Entry 6MPF (X-ray diffraction, 3.33 A resolution); this record covers chains A and D of the 23 polymer chains in the assembly.

== Chain A ==
Molecule: 16S rRNA
Source organism: Thermus thermophilus HB8 (strain HB8 / ATCC 27634 / DSM 579)
Sequence (1508 nucleotides; row label = number of the first residue in the row; note: 4 numbers in that range are skipped by the numbering (no residue carries them; nothing is unmodelled there)):
     5 UGGAGAGUUU GAUCCUGGCU CAGGGUGAAC GCUGGCGGCG UGCCUAAGAC AUGCAAGUCG
    65 UGCGGGCCGC GGGGUUUUAC UCCGUGGUCA GCGGCGGACG GGUGAGUAAC GCGUGGGUGA
   125 CCUACCCGGA AGAGGGGGAC AACCCGGGGA AACUCGGGCU AAUCCCCCAU GUGGACCCGC
   185 CCCUUGGGGU GUGUCCAAAG GGCUUUGCCC GCUUCCGGAU GGGCCCGCGU CCCAUCAGCU
   245 AGUUGGUGGG GUAAUGGCCC ACCAAGGCGA CGACGGGUAG CCGGUCUGAG AGGAUGGCCG
   305 GCCACAGGGG CACUGAGACA CGGGCCCCAC UCCUACGGGA GGCAGCAGUU AGGAAUCUUC
   365 CGCAAUGGGC GCAAGCCUGA CGGAGCGACG CCGCUUGGAG GAAGAAGCCC UUCGGGGUGU
   425 AAACUCCUGA ACCCGGGACG AAACCCCCGA CGAGGGGACU GACGGUACCG GGGUAAUAGC
   485 GCCGGCCAAC UCCGUGCCAG CAGCCGCGGU AAUACGGAGG GCGCGAGCGU UACCCGGAUU
   545 CACUGGGCGU AAAGGGCGUG UAGGCGGCCU GGGGCGUCCC AUGUGAAAGA CCACGGCUCA
   605 ACCGUGGGGG AGCGUGGGAU ACGCUCAGGC UAGACGGUGG GAGAGGGUGG UGGAAUUCCC
   665 GGAGUAGCGG UGAAAUGCGC AGAUACCGGG AGGAACGCCG AUGGCGAAGG CAGCCACCUG
   725 GUCCACCCGU GACGCUGAGG CGCGAAAGCG UGGGGAGCAA ACCGGAUUAG AUACCCGGGU
   785 AGUCCACGCC CUAAACGAUG CGCGCUAGGU CUCUGGGUCU CCUGGGGGCC GAAGCUAACG
   845 CGUUAAGCGC GCCGCCUGGG GAGUACGGCC GCAAGGCUGA AACUCAAAGG AAUUGACGGG
   905 GGCCCGCACA AGCGGUGGAG CAUGUGGUUU AAUUCGAAGC AACGCGAAGA ACCUUACCAG
   965 GCCUUGACAU GCUAGGGAAC CCGGGUGAAA GCCUGGGGUG CCCCGCGAGG GGAGCCCUAG
  1025 CACAGGUGCU GCAUGGCCGU CGUCAGCUCG UGCCGUGAGG UGUUGGGUUA AGUCCCGCAA
  1085 CGAGCGCAAC CCCCGCCGUU AGUUGCCAGC GGUUCGGCCG GGCACUCUAA CGGGACUGCC
  1145 CGCGAAAGCG GGAGGAAGGA GGGGACGACG UCUGGUCAGC AUGGCCCUUA CGGCCUGGGC
  1205 GACACACGUG CUACAAUGCC CACUACAAAG CGAUGCCACC CGGCAACGGG GAGCUAAUCG
  1265 CAAAAAGGUG GGCCCAGUUC GGAUUGGGGU CUGCAACCCG ACCCCAUGAA GCCGGAAUCG
  1325 CUAGUAAUCG CGGAUCAGCC AUGCCGCGGU GAAUACGUUC CCGGGCCUUG UACACACCGC
  1385 CCGUCACGCC AUGGGAGCGG GCUCUACCCG AAGUCGCCGG GAGCCUACGG GCAGGCGCCG
  1445 AGGGUAGGGC CCGUGACUGG GGCGAAGUCG UAACAAGGUA GCUGUACCGG AAGGUGCGGC
  1505 UGGAUCA
  1516 C
Bound ions: Mg2+ site 1 near G21 (its only coordinating residue here); Mg2+ site 2 near A53 (its only coordinating residue here); Mg2+ site 3: U62, G98; Mg2+ site 4: G69, G70; Mg2+ site 5: A109, G110, G284; Mg2+ site 6: G117, U118, G231; Mg2+ site 7 near C169 (its only coordinating residue here); Mg2+ site 8 near A201 (its only coordinating residue here); Mg2+ site 9: G294, G541; Mg2+ site 10 near A310 (its only coordinating residue here); Mg2+ site 11 near G319 (its only coordinating residue here); Mg2+ site 12 near C323 (its only coordinating residue here); 48 more Mg2+ sites not listed
Small-molecule neighbours: paromomycin (PAR): G1387, U1388, C1389, A1390, C1391, G1466, C1467, G1468, A1469, A1470, G1471, U1472, C1473

== Chain D ==
Protein: 30S ribosomal protein S4
Source organism: Thermus thermophilus (strain HB8 / ATCC 27634 / DSM 579)
Reference sequence: P80373 (RS4_THET8); residue numbers follow UniProt; this construct covers 2-209
Chain sequence (208 residues; numbered 2 to 209; the number before each row is that of its first residue):
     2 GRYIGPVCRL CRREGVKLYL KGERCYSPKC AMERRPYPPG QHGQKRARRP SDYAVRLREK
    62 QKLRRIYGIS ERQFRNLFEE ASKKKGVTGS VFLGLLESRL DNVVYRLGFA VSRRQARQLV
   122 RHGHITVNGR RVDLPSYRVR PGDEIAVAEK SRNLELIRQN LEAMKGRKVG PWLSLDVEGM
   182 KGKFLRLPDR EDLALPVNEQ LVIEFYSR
Bound ions: Zn2+: Cys9, Cys12, Cys26, Cys31
Curated features (UniProtKB/Swiss-Prot):
  - binding site (Zn(2+)): Cys9, Cys12, Cys26, Cys31

== Chain A / chain D interface ==
Contacting residue pairs (126; chain A residue first):
  U5(A) - Ser83(D)  sugar contact
  U5(A) - Lys85(D)  base contact
  U5(A) - Gly87(D)  base contact
  A8(A) - Glu205(D)  hydrogen bond to the base
  A8(A) - Ser208(D)  hydrogen bond to the base
  A8(A) - Arg209(D)  base contact
  A26(A) - Arg209(D)  hydrogen bond to the base
  G28(A) - Arg76(D)  salt bridge to the phosphate
  C395(A) - Arg73(D)  salt bridge to the phosphate
  C396(A) - Arg73(D)  salt bridge to the phosphate
  C396(A) - Asn77(D)  hydrogen bond to the phosphate
  G397(A) - Gln74(D)  hydrogen bond to the phosphate
  G397(A) - Leu135(D)  sugar contact
  G397(A) - Ser137(D)  hydrogen bond to the phosphate
  C398(A) - Gln74(D)  phosphate contact
  C398(A) - Arg122(D)  hydrogen bond to the sugar
  C398(A) - Pro136(D)  phosphate contact
  C398(A) - Ser137(D)  hydrogen bond to the phosphate
  U399(A) - Arg118(D)  salt bridge to the phosphate
  U399(A) - Arg122(D)  phosphate contact
  U400(A) - Gly2(D)  phosphate contact
  U400(A) - Arg3(D)  hydrogen bond to the base
  U400(A) - Ile5(D)  phosphate contact
  G401(A) - Gly2(D)  hydrogen bond to the phosphate
  G401(A) - Ile5(D)  phosphate contact
  G401(A) - Gln119(D)  hydrogen bond to the sugar
  G402(A) - Gly2(D)  hydrogen bond to the phosphate
  G402(A) - Ile5(D)  phosphate contact
  G402(A) - Arg115(D)  salt bridge to the phosphate
  G402(A) - Gln116(D)  hydrogen bond to the phosphate
  G402(A) - Gln119(D)  sugar contact
  A403(A) - Leu21(D)  phosphate contact
  A403(A) - Lys22(D)  phosphate contact
  A403(A) - Val112(D)  sugar contact
  A403(A) - Ser113(D)  hydrogen bond to the phosphate
  A403(A) - Arg115(D)  phosphate contact
  A403(A) - Gln116(D)  hydrogen bond to the sugar
  G404(A) - Lys22(D)  phosphate contact
  G404(A) - Glu24(D)  hydrogen bond to the phosphate
  G404(A) - Arg25(D)  hydrogen bond to the phosphate
  G405(A) - Lys22(D)  base contact
  G405(A) - Arg25(D)  salt bridge to the phosphate
  G405(A) - Lys30(D)  salt bridge to the phosphate
  A406(A) - Arg25(D)  salt bridge to the phosphate
  A406(A) - Lys30(D)  salt bridge to the phosphate
  A407(A) - Arg35(D)  base contact
  G408(A) - Arg36(D)  base contact
  C414(A) - Gln42(D)  sugar contact
  G420(A) - Gln45(D)  phosphate contact
  G421(A) - Arg36(D)  salt bridge to the phosphate
  G421(A) - Tyr38(D)  hydrogen bond to the phosphate
  G421(A) - Gly41(D)  phosphate contact
  G421(A) - Gln42(D)  hydrogen bond to the sugar
  G421(A) - Gln45(D)  phosphate contact
  U422(A) - Arg10(D)  phosphate contact
  U422(A) - Arg13(D)  salt bridge to the phosphate
  U422(A) - Arg36(D)  salt bridge to the phosphate
  U422(A) - Pro40(D)  phosphate contact
  U422(A) - Gly41(D)  hydrogen bond to the phosphate
  G423(A) - Pro7(D)  phosphate contact
  G423(A) - Arg10(D)  salt bridge to the phosphate
  G423(A) - Arg36(D)  phosphate contact
  U424(A) - Arg13(D)  salt bridge to the phosphate
  U424(A) - Lys22(D)  hydrogen bond to the phosphate
  U424(A) - Arg25(D)  hydrogen bond to the sugar
  U424(A) - Ala32(D)  phosphate contact
  U424(A) - Arg36(D)  salt bridge to the phosphate
  A425(A) - Pro7(D)  phosphate contact
  A425(A) - Val8(D)  hydrogen bond to the phosphate
  A425(A) - Cys9(D)  hydrogen bond to the phosphate
  A425(A) - Lys22(D)  salt bridge to the phosphate
  C430(A) - Glu156(D)  sugar contact
  C431(A) - Glu156(D)  phosphate contact
  U432(A) - Gln119(D)  base contact
  U432(A) - His123(D)  hydrogen bond to the sugar
  U432(A) - His125(D)  hydrogen bond to the sugar
  U432(A) - Leu155(D)  phosphate contact
  G433(A) - His123(D)  sugar contact
  G433(A) - His125(D)  phosphate contact
  C473(A) - Arg131(D)  salt bridge to the phosphate
  C473(A) - Arg132(D)  salt bridge to the phosphate
  G474(A) - Arg132(D)  salt bridge to the phosphate
  G474(A) - Lys151(D)  salt bridge to the phosphate
  A479(A) - Gln119(D)  base contact
  C491(A) - Tyr54(D)  sugar contact
  C491(A) - Arg209(D)  salt bridge to the phosphate
  A492(A) - Ser52(D)  hydrogen bond to the phosphate
  A492(A) - Tyr54(D)  sugar contact
  A492(A) - Ala55(D)  sugar contact
  A492(A) - Leu58(D)  sugar contact
  C494(A) - His43(D)  hydrogen bond to the base
  C494(A) - Arg49(D)  salt bridge to the phosphate
  U495(A) - Gln42(D)  hydrogen bond to the sugar
  U495(A) - His43(D)  salt bridge to the phosphate
  U495(A) - Lys46(D)  salt bridge to the phosphate
  G523(A) - Gln42(D)  base contact
  G524(A) - Gly41(D)  sugar contact
  G524(A) - Gln42(D)  hydrogen bond to the sugar
  G525(A) - Arg10(D)  salt bridge to the phosphate
  G525(A) - Arg14(D)  hydrogen bond to the phosphate
  G525(A) - Pro40(D)  phosphate contact
  G525(A) - Gly41(D)  hydrogen bond to the phosphate
  C526(A) - Arg10(D)  salt bridge to the phosphate
  C526(A) - Arg14(D)  salt bridge to the phosphate
  C526(A) - Arg59(D)  phosphate contact
  G527(A) - Arg59(D)  salt bridge to the phosphate
  G527(A) - Gln62(D)  hydrogen bond to the phosphate
  G527(A) - Arg66(D)  salt bridge to the phosphate
  C528(A) - Lys61(D)  salt bridge to the phosphate
  C528(A) - Gln62(D)  hydrogen bond to the phosphate
  C528(A) - Arg65(D)  salt bridge to the phosphate
  C528(A) - Glu72(D)  sugar contact
  G529(A) - Ser71(D)  phosphate contact
  G529(A) - Glu72(D)  phosphate contact
  G529(A) - Arg73(D)  hydrogen bond to the phosphate
  A530(A) - Arg3(D)  salt bridge to the phosphate
  C595(A) - Lys84(D)  salt bridge to the phosphate
  C596(A) - Lys84(D)  salt bridge to the phosphate
  U602(A) - Arg131(D)  hydrogen bond to the sugar
  U602(A) - Arg132(D)  base contact
  U602(A) - Val133(D)  base contact
  U602(A) - Asp134(D)  hydrogen bond to the base
  U602(A) - Leu135(D)  base contact
  C603(A) - Leu135(D)  base contact
  C603(A) - Ser137(D)  base contact
  C603(A) - Tyr138(D)  sugar contact
Other interface residues (no listed pair), chain A (51 interface residues in all): C413, A434, A597
Other interface residues (no listed pair), chain D (74 interface residues in all): Tyr4, Gly6, Gly23, Arg57, Lys86, Leu157, Phe206

== Overview ==
Chain A and chain D form an interface of 51 and 74 residues respectively; the contacts include 37 hydrogen
bonds and 34 salt bridges. Polar pairs include A8(A)-Glu205(D), A8(A)-Ser208(D) and A26(A)-Arg209(D). Ligands
of chain A: paromomycin. UniProt lists 4 Zn2+-binding residues on chain D.
Here chain A is 16S rRNA (Thermus thermophilus HB8 (strain HB8 / ATCC 27634 / DSM 579)) and chain D is 30S
ribosomal protein S4 (Thermus thermophilus (strain HB8 / ATCC 27634 / DSM 579)). Entry 6MPF (Structure of the
Thermus thermophilus 30S ribosomal subunit complexed with a 2-thiocytidine (s2C32) and inosine (I34) ...) was
determined by X-ray diffraction together with 6DTI, 6MKN and 6MPI from the same study.
